Entry 6R3M (X-ray diffraction, 1.45 A resolution); this record covers chain A.

== Chain A ==
Molecule: Endoglucanase H
From: Hungateiclostridium thermocellum ATCC 27405
Notes: EC 3.2.1.4
Reference sequence: P16218 (GUNH_CLOTH); residues 4-170 here correspond to UniProt positions 655-821 (UniProt number = residue number + 651)
Chain sequence (178 residues; row label = number of the first residue in the row):
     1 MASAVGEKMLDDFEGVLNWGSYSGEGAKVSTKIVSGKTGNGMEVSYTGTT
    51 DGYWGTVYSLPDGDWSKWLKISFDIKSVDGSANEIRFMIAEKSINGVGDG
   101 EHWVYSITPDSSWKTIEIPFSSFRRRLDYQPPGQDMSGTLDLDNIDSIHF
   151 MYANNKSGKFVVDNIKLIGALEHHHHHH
Not modelled in the structure: 1-2, 79
Construct notes: initiating methionine (1); expression tag (2-3, 171-178)
Metal / ion sites: Ca2+ site 1: Asp-12, Glu-14, Thr-38, Asn-40, Asp-163; Ca2+ site 2: Glu-91, Glu-101, Asp-135, Ser-137, Thr-139, Asp-141
Small-molecule neighbours: beta-D-glucopyranose / alpha-D-glucopyranose: Tyr-22, Glu-25, Asp-51, Gly-52, Tyr-53, Val-57, Ser-59, Met-88, Asp-99, His-102, Arg-126, Asp-128, Tyr-129, Asp-146, Ser-147, His-149, Tyr-152
From the paper describing this entry:
  - binding site for beta-D-glucopyranose: Tyr-22, Glu-25, Asp-51, Tyr-53, Ser-59, Asp-99, Arg-126, Tyr-129, Asp-146, Ser-147, His-149, Tyr-152
  - mutagenesis - R126A (100-fold): decreased binding to beta-glucans
  - mutagenesis - E25A, D51A, D99A (4-fold), D146A (10-fold): decreased binding to beta-glucan
  - mutagenesis - V57A: unchanged binding to mixed-linked ligands
  - mutagenesis - E25A, D51A: decreased binding to HEC
  - mutagenesis - S59A/D146A: abolished binding to beta-glucan
  - mutagenesis - S59A/D146A: abolished binding to hydroxyethyl cellulose (HEC)

== Overview ==
Chain A binds a glycan. The Ca2+ site 1 is built by Asp-12, Glu-14, Thr-38, Asn-40 and Asp-163. The paper
reports a binding site for beta-D-glucopyranose at Tyr-22, Glu-25 and Asp-51 among others; E25A, D51A and
D99A, among others, reduce binding to beta-glucan; 7 substitutions were tested in all.
Chain A is Endoglucanase H (Hungateiclostridium thermocellum ATCC 27405); the structure, Family 11
Carbohydrate-Binding Module from Clostridium thermocellum in complex with beta-1,3-1,4-mixed-linked
tetrasaccharide, was determined by X-ray diffraction together with 6R31 from the same study.
